1N3E - chains A and B of the 6 polymer chains in the assembly; structure by X-ray diffraction, 2.50 A resolution.

# Chain A
Molecule: DNA endonuclease I-CreI
Organism: Chlamydomonas reinhardtii
Notes: EC 3.1.-.-
Reference sequence: P05725 (DNE1_CHLRE); residues 1-163 here = UniProt positions 1-163
Amino-acid sequence (163 residues; each row starts with the number of its first residue):
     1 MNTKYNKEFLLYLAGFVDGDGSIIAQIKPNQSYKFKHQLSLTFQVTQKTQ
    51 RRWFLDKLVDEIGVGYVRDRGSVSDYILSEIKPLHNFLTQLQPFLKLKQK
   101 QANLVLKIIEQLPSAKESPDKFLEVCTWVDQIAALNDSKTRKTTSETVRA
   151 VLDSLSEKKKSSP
Not modelled in the structure: 1-2, 154-163
Bound ions: Ca2+ site 1: G19 (shared with D220(B) of chain B; 1 residue of chain D; 1 residue of chain E); Ca2+ site 2: D20 (shared with D220(B) of chain B; 1 residue of chain C; 1 residue of chain D; 1 residue of chain E; 1 residue of chain F); Na+: A134, N136
Swiss-Prot annotation at these positions:
  - region (Interaction with DNA): Q26 to Q38, Q44 to Q47, R68 to R70, S138 to T143
  - binding site (Mg(2+)): G19, D20
  - mutagenesis: D20 (D20A/L/N: Loss of catalytic activity. Reduced affinity for DNA), Q26 (Q26A/C: Alters the specificity of the endonuclease), Y33 (Y33C/H/R: Alters the specificity of the endonuclease), Q44 (Q44A/C/T/V/W: Alters the specificity of the endonuclease), Q47 (Q47A/E/M: Loss of catalytic activity; Q47N: Strongly reduced affinity for DNA. No effect on catalytic activity), R68 (R68A: Loss of activity), K98 (K98A: Strongly reduced affinity for DNA. Increased catalytic activity; K98R: Strongly reduced affinity for DNA. No effect on catalytic activity), S138 (S138A: Reduced affinity for DNA. No effect on catalytic activity. Reduced cleavage; when associated with M-139), K139 (K139M: Reduced affinity for DNA. No effect on catalytic activity. Reduced cleavage; when associated with A-138), K142 (K142G: Reduced affinity for DNA. No effect on catalytic activity. Reduced cleavage; when associated with G-143), T143 (T143G: Reduced affinity for DNA. No effect on catalytic activity. Reduced cleavage; when associated with G-142)
Reported in the primary citation:
  - binding site for the 14-nt DNA strand: K28, S32, Y33, Q38, R68, R70, D75
  - conformationally variable residues (loop rearrangement): P29 to H37
  - catalytic residues: D20, Q47, K98
  - contacts within the chain: R70-D75 (hydrogen bond)

# Chain B
Molecule: DNA endonuclease I-CreI
Organism: Chlamydomonas reinhardtii
Notes: EC 3.1.-.-
Reference sequence: P05725 (DNE1_CHLRE); residues 201-363 here correspond to UniProt positions 1-163 (UniProt number = residue number - 200)
Amino-acid sequence (163 residues; row label = number of the first residue in the row):
   201 MNTKYNKEFLLYLAGFVDGDGSIIAQIKPNQSYKFKHQLSLTFQVTQKTQ
   251 RRWFLDKLVDEIGVGYVRDRGSVSDYILSEIKPLHNFLTQLQPFLKLKQK
   301 QANLVLKIIEQLPSAKESPDKFLEVCTWVDQIAALNDSKTRKTTSETVRA
   351 VLDSLSEKKKSSP
Not modelled in the structure: 201-202, 354-363
Bound ions: Ca2+ site 1: G219 (shared with D20(A) of chain A; 1 residue of chain C; 1 residue of chain F); Ca2+ site 2: D220 (shared with D20(A) of chain A; 1 residue of chain C; 1 residue of chain D; 1 residue of chain E; 1 residue of chain F); Na+: A334, N336
Swiss-Prot annotation at these positions:
  - region (Interaction with DNA): Q226 to Q238, Q244 to Q247, R268 to R270, S338 to T343
  - binding site (Mg(2+)): G219, D220

# Chain A / chain B interface
Pairs across the interface - 42 pairs, chain A then chain B:
  K7(A) - E208(B)  salt bridge
  E8(A) - K207(B)  salt bridge
  E8(A) - L211(B)
  L11(A) - E208(B)
  L11(A) - L211(B)  hydrophobic
  L11(A) - Y212(B)
  Y12(A) - L211(B)
  Y12(A) - A214(B)
  Y12(A) - G215(B)
  Y12(A) - D218(B)  hydrogen bond
  Y12(A) - F294(B)
  Y12(A) - K296(B)
  A14(A) - Y212(B)
  G15(A) - Y212(B)
  G15(A) - G215(B)
  G15(A) - F216(B)
  F16(A) - G215(B)  hydrogen bond (backbone-backbone)
  F16(A) - F216(B)
  F16(A) - D218(B)
  F16(A) - G219(B)
  F16(A) - L297(B)  hydrophobic
  D18(A) - Y212(B)  hydrogen bond
  D18(A) - F216(B)
  G19(A) - F216(B)
  G19(A) - D220(B)
  D20(A) - G219(B)
  D20(A) - D220(B)
  Q47(A) - L297(B)
  K48(A) - D337(B)  salt bridge
  R51(A) - L297(B)
  R51(A) - D337(B)  salt bridge
  W53(A) - L297(B)  hydrophobic
  F54(A) - L297(B)  hydrophobic
  F94(A) - Y212(B)
  K96(A) - Y212(B)
  K96(A) - K257(B)
  L97(A) - F216(B)  hydrophobic
  L97(A) - Q247(B)
  L97(A) - W253(B)  hydrophobic
  L97(A) - F254(B)  hydrophobic
  D137(A) - K248(B)  salt bridge
  D137(A) - R251(B)  salt bridge
Also at the interface, not in a pair above, chain A (20 interface residues in all): Q50
Also at the interface, not in a pair above, chain B (21 interface residues in all): Q250

# In short
20 residues of chain A face 21 of chain B across their interface, with 3 hydrogen bonds and 6 salt bridges.
Polar contacts include K7(A)-E208(B), E8(A)-K207(B) and K48(A)-D337(B). From the paper: catalytic residues
D20(A), Q47(A) and K98(A); a binding site for the 14-nt DNA strand at K28(A), S32(A) and Y33(A) among others.
Both chains are DNA endonuclease I-CreI (Chlamydomonas reinhardtii). Entry 1N3E (Crystal structure of I-CreI
bound to a palindromic DNA sequence I (palindrome of left side of ...) was determined by X-ray diffraction
(same publication as 1M5X and 1N3F).
